9H2K - chains A and B of the 6 polymer chains in the assembly; structure by electron microscopy, 3.50 A resolution.

[Chain A (and B)]
Molecule: Protein Ac66
From: Autographa californica nucleopolyhedrovirus
Notes: chain B of this document is another copy of the same molecule, construct and numbering; everything in this record applies to it too
UniProt: P41467 (AC66_NPVAC); numbering as in UniProt (aligned over 1-808)
Sequence (808 residues; numbered 1 to 808; the number before each row is that of its first residue):
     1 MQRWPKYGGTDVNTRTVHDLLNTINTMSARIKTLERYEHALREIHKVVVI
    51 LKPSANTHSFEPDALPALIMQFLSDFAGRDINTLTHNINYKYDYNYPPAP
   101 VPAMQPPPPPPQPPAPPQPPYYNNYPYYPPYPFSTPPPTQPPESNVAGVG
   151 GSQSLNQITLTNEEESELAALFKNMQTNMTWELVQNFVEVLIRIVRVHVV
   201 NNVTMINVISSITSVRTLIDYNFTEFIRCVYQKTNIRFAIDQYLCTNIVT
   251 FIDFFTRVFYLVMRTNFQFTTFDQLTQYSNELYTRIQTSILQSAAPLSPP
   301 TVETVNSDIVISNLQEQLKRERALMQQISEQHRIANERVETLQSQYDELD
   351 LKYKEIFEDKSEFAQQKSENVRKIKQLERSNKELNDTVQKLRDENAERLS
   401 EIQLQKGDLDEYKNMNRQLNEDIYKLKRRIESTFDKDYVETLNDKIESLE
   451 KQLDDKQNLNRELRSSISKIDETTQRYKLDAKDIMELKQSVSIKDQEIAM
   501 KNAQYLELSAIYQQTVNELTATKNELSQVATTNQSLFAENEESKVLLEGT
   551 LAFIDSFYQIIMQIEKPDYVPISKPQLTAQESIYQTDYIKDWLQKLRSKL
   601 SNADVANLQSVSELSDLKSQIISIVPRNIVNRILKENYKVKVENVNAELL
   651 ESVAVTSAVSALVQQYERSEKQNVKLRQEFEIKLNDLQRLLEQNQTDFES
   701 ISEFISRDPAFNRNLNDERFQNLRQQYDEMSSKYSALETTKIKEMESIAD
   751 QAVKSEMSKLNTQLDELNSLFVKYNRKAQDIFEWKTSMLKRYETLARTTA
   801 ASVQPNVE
Not modelled in the structure: 1-3, 77-808

[Chain A / chain B interface]
Pairs across the interface (81; chain A residue first):
  Trp4(A) - Pro5(B)  hydrophobic
  Pro5(A) - Trp4(B)  hydrophobic
  Pro5(A) - Thr14(B)
  Lys6(A) - Thr14(B)
  Tyr7(A) - His18(B)  hydrogen bond
  Tyr7(A) - Leu21(B)  hydrophobic
  Val12(A) - Pro5(B)
  Val12(A) - Val12(B)  hydrophobic
  Val12(A) - Asn13(B)
  Val12(A) - Thr14(B)
  Val12(A) - Val17(B)  hydrophobic
  Asn13(A) - Pro5(B)
  Thr14(A) - Lys6(B)  hydrogen bond (side chain-backbone)
  Val17(A) - Val12(B)  hydrophobic
  Val17(A) - Leu20(B)  hydrophobic
  His18(A) - Tyr7(B)  hydrogen bond
  Leu20(A) - Val17(B)  hydrophobic
  Leu20(A) - Leu20(B)  hydrophobic
  Leu20(A) - Leu21(B)  hydrophobic
  Leu20(A) - Ile24(B)  hydrophobic
  Leu21(A) - Tyr7(B)
  Leu21(A) - Leu20(B)  hydrophobic
  Ile24(A) - Leu20(B)  hydrophobic
  Ile24(A) - Thr23(B)
  Ile24(A) - Ile24(B)  hydrophobic
  Ile24(A) - Met27(B)
  Met27(A) - Ile24(B)
  Met27(A) - Met27(B)  hydrophobic
  Met27(A) - Ser28(B)
  Met27(A) - Ile31(B)  hydrophobic
  Ser28(A) - Met27(B)
  Arg30(A) - Ile31(B)
  Arg30(A) - Glu35(B)  salt bridge
  Arg30(A) - Glu38(B)  salt bridge
  Ile31(A) - Met27(B)  hydrophobic
  Ile31(A) - Ile31(B)  hydrophobic
  Leu34(A) - Ile31(B)
  Leu34(A) - Leu34(B)  hydrophobic
  Leu34(A) - Glu35(B)
  Leu34(A) - Glu38(B)
  Glu35(A) - Arg30(B)  salt bridge
  Glu35(A) - Leu34(B)
  Arg36(A) - Glu61(B)  salt bridge
  Arg36(A) - Pro62(B)
  Arg36(A) - Asp63(B)  salt bridge
  Tyr37(A) - Glu38(B)
  Tyr37(A) - Leu41(B)  hydrophobic
  Tyr37(A) - Phe60(B)
  Tyr37(A) - Pro62(B)  hydrophobic
  Glu38(A) - Leu34(B)
  Glu38(A) - Tyr37(B)
  Ala40(A) - Leu41(B)  hydrophobic
  Ala40(A) - Pro62(B)
  Leu41(A) - Tyr37(B)
  Leu41(A) - Ala40(B)  hydrophobic
  Leu41(A) - Leu41(B)  hydrophobic
  Leu41(A) - Ile44(B)  hydrophobic
  Glu43(A) - Pro66(B)
  Ile44(A) - Leu41(B)  hydrophobic
  Ile44(A) - Leu65(B)  hydrophobic
  Ile44(A) - Pro66(B)  hydrophobic
  Ile44(A) - Ile69(B)  hydrophobic
  Val47(A) - Pro66(B)
  Val47(A) - Ile69(B)  hydrophobic
  Val47(A) - Met70(B)  hydrophobic
  Val48(A) - Leu73(B)  hydrophobic
  Leu51(A) - Met70(B)  hydrophobic
  Pro62(A) - Tyr37(B)  hydrophobic
  Pro62(A) - Ala40(B)
  Asp63(A) - Arg36(B)  salt bridge
  Leu65(A) - Ile44(B)  hydrophobic
  Pro66(A) - Ala40(B)
  Pro66(A) - Ile44(B)  hydrophobic
  Ile69(A) - Ile44(B)  hydrophobic
  Ile69(A) - Val47(B)  hydrophobic
  Met70(A) - Val47(B)  hydrophobic
  Phe72(A) - Leu73(B)  hydrophobic
  Leu73(A) - Leu51(B)  hydrophobic
  Leu73(A) - Phe72(B)  hydrophobic
  Leu73(A) - Phe76(B)  hydrophobic
  Phe76(A) - Phe76(B)
Other interface residues (no listed pair), chain A (42 interface residues in all): Thr10, Thr16, Thr23, Ile50, Phe60
Other interface residues (no listed pair), chain B (42 interface residues in all): Thr16, Arg42, Glu43, Ser74

[Overview]
The chain A/chain B interface involves 42 residues from each chain, with 3 hydrogen bonds and 6 salt bridges.
Polar contacts include Arg30(A)-Glu35(B), Arg30(A)-Glu38(B) and Arg36(A)-Glu61(B).
Both chains are Protein Ac66 (Autographa californica nucleopolyhedrovirus). Entry 9H2K (AcMNPV apical cap -
C21 ring) was determined by electron microscopy (same publication as 9H2A, 9H2B, 9H2C, 9H2H and 9H2J).
